PDB entry 8QZ0 | electron microscopy, 3.80 A resolution | chains G and J of the 22 polymer chains in the assembly

# Chain G
Molecule: Histone H2B.1
Source organism: Saccharomyces cerevisiae S288C
UniProtKB: P02293 (H2B1_YEAST); residues 0-130 here correspond to UniProt positions 1-131 (UniProt number = residue number + 1)
Amino-acid sequence (131 residues; row label = number of the first residue in the row; numbering starts at 0):
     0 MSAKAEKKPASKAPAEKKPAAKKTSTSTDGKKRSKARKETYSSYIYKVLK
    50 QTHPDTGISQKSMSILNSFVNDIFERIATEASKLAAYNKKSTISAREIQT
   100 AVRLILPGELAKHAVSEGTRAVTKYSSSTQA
Disordered / not traced: 0-36, 91-92, 127-130
Curated features (UniProtKB/Swiss-Prot):
  - modified residue: Lys6 (N6-acetyllysine), Lys7 (N6-acetyllysine), Ser10 (Phosphoserine), Lys11 (N6-acetyllysine), Lys16 (N6-acetyllysine), Lys17 (N6-acetyllysine), Lys21 (N6-acetyllysine), Lys22 (N6-acetyllysine), Lys34 (N6-succinyllysine), Lys37 (N6,N6-dimethyllysine), Lys46 (N6-succinyllysine)
  - cross-link (Glycyl lysine isopeptide (Lys-Gly)): Lys6 (interchain with G-Cter in SUMO), Lys7 (interchain with G-Cter in SUMO), Lys16 (interchain with G-Cter in SUMO), Lys17 (interchain with G-Cter in SUMO), Lys123 (interchain with G-Cter in ubiquitin)

# Chain J
Molecule: 118-nt DNA strand
Sequence (118 nucleotides; row label = number of the first residue in the row; numbers below 1 keep their minus sign (DG-42 is residue -42)):
   -42 GACTAGGGAGTAATCCCCTTGGCGGTTAAAACGCGGGGGACAGCGCGTAC
     8 GTGCGTTTAAGCGGTGCTAGAGCTGTCTACGACCAATTGAGCGGCCTCGG
    58 CACCGGGATTCTCCAGGG
Disordered / not traced: -42 to -38

# How chain G and chain J interact
Residue-residue contacts (8):
  Lys37(G) - DC49(J)  hydrogen bond to the phosphate
  Lys37(G) - DG50(J)  phosphate contact
  Glu38(G) - DG48(J)  sugar contact
  Glu38(G) - DC49(J)  phosphate contact
  Thr39(G) - DC49(J)  hydrogen bond to the phosphate
  Ser42(G) - DG48(J)  hydrogen bond to the phosphate
  Ser42(G) - DC49(J)  phosphate contact
  Lys46(G) - DG48(J)  salt bridge to the phosphate
Other interface residues (no listed pair), chain G (8 interface residues in all): Ser41, Tyr43, Ser93
Other interface residues (no listed pair), chain J (5 interface residues in all): DG38, DA47

# In short
The interface between chain G and chain J involves 8 residues on one side and 5 on the other, with 3 hydrogen
bonds and 1 salt bridge. Polar pairs include Lys37(G)-DC49(J), Thr39(G)-DC49(J) and Ser42(G)-DG48(J).
Chain G is Histone H2B.1 (Saccharomyces cerevisiae S288C) and chain J is a 118-nt DNA strand; the structure,
SWR1-hexasome-dimer complex, was determined by electron microscopy (same publication as 8QYV and 9FBW).
